Entry 9N5G (X-ray diffraction, 3.15 A resolution); this record covers chains N and A of the 13 polymer chains in the assembly.

[Chain N]
Molecule: Non-template strand DNA
Sequence (18 nucleotides; row label = number of the first residue in the row):
     1 TCAGCGAGAGAGAGAAGG
Unresolved in the structure: 1-2, 15-18

[Chain A]
Name: DNA-directed RNA polymerase II subunit RPB1
From: Saccharomyces cerevisiae S288C
Notes: EC 2.7.7.6
UniProtKB: P04050 (RPB1_YEAST); numbering as in UniProt (aligned over 1-1733)
Amino-acid sequence (1733 residues; numbered 1 to 1733; the number before each row is that of its first residue):
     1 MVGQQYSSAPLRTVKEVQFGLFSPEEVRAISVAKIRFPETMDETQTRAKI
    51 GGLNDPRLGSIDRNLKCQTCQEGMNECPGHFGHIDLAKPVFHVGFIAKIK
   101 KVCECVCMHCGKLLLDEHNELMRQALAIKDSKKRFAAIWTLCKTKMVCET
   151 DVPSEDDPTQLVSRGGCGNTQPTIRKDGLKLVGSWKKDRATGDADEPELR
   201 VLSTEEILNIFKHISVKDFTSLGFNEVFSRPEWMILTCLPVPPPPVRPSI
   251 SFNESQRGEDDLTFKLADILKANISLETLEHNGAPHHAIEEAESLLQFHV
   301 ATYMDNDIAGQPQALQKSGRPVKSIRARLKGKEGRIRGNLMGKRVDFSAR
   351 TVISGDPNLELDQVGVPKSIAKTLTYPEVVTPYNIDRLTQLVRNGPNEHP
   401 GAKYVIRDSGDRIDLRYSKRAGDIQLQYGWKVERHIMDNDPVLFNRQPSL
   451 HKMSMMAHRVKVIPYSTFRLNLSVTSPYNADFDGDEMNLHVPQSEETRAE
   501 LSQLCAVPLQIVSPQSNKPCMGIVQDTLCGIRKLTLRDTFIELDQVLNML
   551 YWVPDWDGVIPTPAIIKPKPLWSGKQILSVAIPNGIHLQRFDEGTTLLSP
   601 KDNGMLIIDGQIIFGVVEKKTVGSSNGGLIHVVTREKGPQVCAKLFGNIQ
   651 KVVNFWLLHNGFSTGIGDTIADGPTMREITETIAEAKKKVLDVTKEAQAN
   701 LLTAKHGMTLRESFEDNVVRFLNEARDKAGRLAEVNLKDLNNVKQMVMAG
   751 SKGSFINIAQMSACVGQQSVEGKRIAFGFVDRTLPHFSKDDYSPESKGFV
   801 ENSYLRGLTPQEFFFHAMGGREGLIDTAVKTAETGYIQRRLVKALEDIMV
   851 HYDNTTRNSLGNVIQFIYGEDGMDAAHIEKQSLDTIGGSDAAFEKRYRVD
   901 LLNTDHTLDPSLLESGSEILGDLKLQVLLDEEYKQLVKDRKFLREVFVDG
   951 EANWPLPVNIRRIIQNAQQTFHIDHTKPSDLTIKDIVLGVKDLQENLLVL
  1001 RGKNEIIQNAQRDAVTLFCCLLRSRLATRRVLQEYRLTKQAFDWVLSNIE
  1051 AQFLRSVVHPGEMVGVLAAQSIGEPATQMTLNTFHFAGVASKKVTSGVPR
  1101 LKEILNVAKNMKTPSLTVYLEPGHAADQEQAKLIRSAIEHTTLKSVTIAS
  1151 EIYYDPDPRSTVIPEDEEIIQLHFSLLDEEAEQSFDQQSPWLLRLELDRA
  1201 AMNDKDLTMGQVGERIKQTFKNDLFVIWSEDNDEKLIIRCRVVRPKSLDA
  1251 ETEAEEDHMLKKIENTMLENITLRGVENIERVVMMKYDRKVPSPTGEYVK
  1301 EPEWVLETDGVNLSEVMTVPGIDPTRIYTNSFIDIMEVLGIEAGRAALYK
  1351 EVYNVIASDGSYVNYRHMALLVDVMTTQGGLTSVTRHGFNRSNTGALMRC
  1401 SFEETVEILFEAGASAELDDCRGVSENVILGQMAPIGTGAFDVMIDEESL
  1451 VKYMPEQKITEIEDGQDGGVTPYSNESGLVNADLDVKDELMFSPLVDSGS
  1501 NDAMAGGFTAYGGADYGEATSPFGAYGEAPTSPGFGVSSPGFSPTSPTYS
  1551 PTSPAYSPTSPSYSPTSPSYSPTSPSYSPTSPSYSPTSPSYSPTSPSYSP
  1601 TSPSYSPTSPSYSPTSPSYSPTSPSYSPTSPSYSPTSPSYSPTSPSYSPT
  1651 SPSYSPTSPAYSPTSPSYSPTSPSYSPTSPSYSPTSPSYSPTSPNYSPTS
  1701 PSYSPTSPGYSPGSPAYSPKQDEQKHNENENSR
Unresolved in the structure: 1-2, 154-160, 187-198, 250-256, 1082-1091, 1177-1186, 1244-1256, 1447-1733
Disulfides: Cys-105/Cys-142
Ion coordination: Zn2+ site 1: Cys-67, Cys-70, Cys-77, His-80; Zn2+ site 2: Cys-107, Cys-148, Cys-167; Mg2+: Asp-483 (shared with 1 residue of chain R)
Residues lining bound ligands: ATP (adenosine-5'-triphosphate): Arg-446, Pro-448, Asn-479, Asp-481, Lys-752, Thr-827, Gln-1078
Swiss-Prot annotation at these positions:
  - region: Pro-248 to Asp-260 (Lid loop), Asn-306 to Lys-323 (Rudder loop), Pro-810 to Glu-822 (Bridging helix)
  - binding site (Zn(2+)): Cys-67, Cys-70, Cys-77, His-80, Cys-107, Cys-110, Cys-148, Cys-167
  - binding site (Mg(2+)): Asp-481, Asp-483, Asp-485
  - modified residue: Thr-1471 (Phosphothreonine)
  - cross-link (Glycyl lysine isopeptide (Lys-Gly)): Lys-695 (interchain with G-Cter in ubiquitin), Lys-1246 (interchain with G-Cter in ubiquitin), Lys-1350 (interchain with G-Cter in ubiquitin)
  - natural variant: Ser-1653 to Pro-1659 (deletion: In strain: A364A)
  - mutagenesis: Lys-1246 (K1246R: Impairs ubiquitination during transcription stress)

[How chain N and chain A interact]
Contacting residue pairs - 7 pairs, chain N then chain A:
  DG4(N) / Lys-1112(A)  salt bridge to the phosphate
  DC5(N) / Ala-1108(A)  phosphate contact
  DC5(N) / His-1387(A)  sugar contact
  DG6(N) / Lys-1109(A)  salt bridge to the phosphate
  DG6(N) / His-1387(A)  salt bridge to the phosphate
  DG8(N) / Lys-101(A)  salt bridge to the phosphate
  DG8(N) / Trp-139(A)  phosphate contact
Interface residues without a listed pair, chain N (5 interface residues in all): DA9
Interface residues without a listed pair, chain A (9 interface residues in all): Lys-143, Arg-1386, Arg-1391

[Overview]
The interface between chain N and chain A involves 5 residues on one side and 9 on the other; the contacts
include 4 salt bridges. Among the polar pairs are DG4(N)/Lys-1112(A), DG6(N)/Lys-1109(A) and
DG6(N)/His-1387(A). Ligands of chain A: ATP.
Chain N is Non-template strand DNA and chain A is DNA-directed RNA polymerase II subunit RPB1 (Saccharomyces
cerevisiae S288C); the structure, RNA polymerase II elongation complex with 8-oxoG at +1 site, ATP in both A-
and E-site, was determined by X-ray diffraction (same publication as 9N5B, 9N5C, 9N5D, 9N5E and 9N5F).
